Entry 1PRM (solution NMR); this record covers chains C and A.

== Chain C ==
Molecule: C-src tyrosine kinase SH3 domain
Organism: Gallus gallus
Reference sequence: P00523 (SRC_CHICK); residues 1-64 here correspond to UniProt positions 76-139 (UniProt number = residue number + 75)
Sequence (64 residues; numbered 1 to 64; the number before each row is that of its first residue):
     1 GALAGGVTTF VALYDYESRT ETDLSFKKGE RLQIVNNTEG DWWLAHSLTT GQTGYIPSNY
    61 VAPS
Not modelled in the structure: 1-8

== Chain A ==
Molecule: Proline-rich ligand PLR1 (AFAPPLPRR)
Sequence (9 residues; numbered 71 to 79; the number before each row is that of its first residue):
    71 AFAPPLPRR

== How chain C and chain A interact ==
Pairs across the interface - 12 pairs, chain C then chain A:
  Y14(C) - A73(A)
  Y14(C) - P74(A)
  Y16(C) - L76(A)
  T20(C) - R79(A)
  D23(C) - R79(A)
  W42(C) - L76(A)
  W42(C) - P77(A)
  W42(C) - R79(A)
  P57(C) - L76(A)
  Y60(C) - A73(A)
  Y60(C) - P74(A)
  Y60(C) - L76(A)
Other interface residues (no listed pair), chain C (10 interface residues in all): D41, Y55, N59
Other interface residues (no listed pair), chain A (6 interface residues in all): P75

== Overview ==
10 residues of chain C face 6 of chain A across their interface.
Chain C is C-src tyrosine kinase SH3 domain (Gallus gallus) and chain A is Proline-rich ligand PLR1
(AFAPPLPRR); the structure, Two binding orientations for peptides to src SH3 domain: development of a general
model for SH3-ligand ..., was determined by solution NMR, deposited together with 1PRL, 1RLP and 1RLQ.
